PDB entry 8IA8 | electron microscopy, 2.86 A resolution | chains B and S of the 6 polymer chains in the assembly

[Chain B]
Protein: Guanine nucleotide-binding protein G(I)/G(S)/G(T) subunit beta-1
Organism: Homo sapiens
UniProtKB: P62873 (GBB1_HUMAN); numbering as in UniProt (aligned over 1-340)
Chain sequence (340 residues; each row starts with the number of its first residue):
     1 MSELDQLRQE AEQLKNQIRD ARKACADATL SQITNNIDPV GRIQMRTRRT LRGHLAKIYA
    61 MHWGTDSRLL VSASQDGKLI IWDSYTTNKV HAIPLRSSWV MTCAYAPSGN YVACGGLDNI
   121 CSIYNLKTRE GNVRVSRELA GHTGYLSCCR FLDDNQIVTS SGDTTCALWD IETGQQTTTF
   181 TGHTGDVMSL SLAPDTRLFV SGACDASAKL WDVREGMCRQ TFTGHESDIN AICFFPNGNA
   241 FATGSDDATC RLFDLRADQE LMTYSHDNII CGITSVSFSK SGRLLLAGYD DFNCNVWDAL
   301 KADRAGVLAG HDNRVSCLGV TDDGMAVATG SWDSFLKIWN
Not modelled in the structure: 1-3
Curated features (UniProtKB/Swiss-Prot):
  - modified residue: Ser-2 (N-acetylserine), His-266 (Phosphohistidine)
  - natural variant: Leu-30 (L30F: In MRD42; uncertain significance), Arg-52 (R52G: In MRD42), Gly-64 (G64V: In MRD42), Asp-76 (D76E: In MRD42; D76G: In MRD42), Gly-77 (G77S: In MRD42), Lys-78 (K78R: In MRD42), Ile-80 (I80N: In MRD42; I80T: In MRD42), His-91 (H91R: In MRD42; uncertain significance), Ala-92 (A92T: In MRD42), Pro-94 (P94S: In MRD42), Leu-95 (L95P: In MRD42), Arg-96 (R96L: In MRD42), 5 further natural variant entries in UniProt

[Chain S]
Protein: scFv16
Organism: Vicugna pacos
Notes: antibody fragment or engineered binder
Chain sequence (247 residues; row label = number of the first residue in the row):
     1 DVQLVESGGG LVQPGGSRKL SCSASGFAFS SFGMHWVRQA PEKGLEWVAY ISSGSGTIYY
    61 ADTVKGRFTI SRDDPKNTLF LQMTSLRSED TAMYYCVRSI YYYGSSPFDF WGQGTTLTVS
   121 SGGGGSGGGG SGGGGSDIVM TQATSSVPVT PGESVSISCR SSKSLLHSNG NTYLYWFLQR
   181 PGQSPQLLIY RMSNLASGVP DRFSGSGSGT AFTLTISRLE AEDVGVYYCM QHLEYPLTFG
   241 AGTKLEL
Not modelled in the structure: 122-135
Disulfide bonds: Cys-22/Cys-96, Cys-159/Cys-229

[Interface between chain B and chain S]
Contacting residue pairs - 11 pairs, chain B then chain S:
  Arg-68(B) / Tyr-103(S)
  Leu-69(B) / Tyr-103(S)  hydrophobic
  Val-90(B) / Tyr-102(S)  hydrophobic
  Arg-129(B) / Val-2(S)
  Arg-129(B) / Arg-98(S)
  Arg-129(B) / Phe-110(S)
  Glu-130(B) / Gly-26(S)
  Glu-130(B) / Phe-27(S)
  Glu-130(B) / Ala-28(S)  hydrogen bond (backbone-backbone)
  Glu-130(B) / Phe-32(S)
  Gly-131(B) / Phe-32(S)
Other interface residues (no listed pair), chain B (9 interface residues in all): Asp-66, His-91, Asn-132

[In short]
Chain B and chain S each contribute 9 residues to their interface; the contacts include 1 hydrogen bond. The
hydrogen-bonded pair Glu-130(B)/Ala-28(S) is a backbone contact.
Chain B is Guanine nucleotide-binding protein G(I)/G(S)/G(T) subunit beta-1 (Homo sapiens) and chain S is
scFv16 (Vicugna pacos); the structure, Cryo-EM structure of C3aR-Gi-scFv16 bound with E7 peptide, was
determined by electron microscopy.
